Entry 5MPE (electron microscopy, 4.50 A resolution (low resolution: residue-level contacts below are approximate; hydrogen-bond / salt-bridge calls are withheld)); this record covers chains V and U of the 13 polymer chains in the assembly.

[Chain V]
Protein: Ubiquitin carboxyl-terminal hydrolase RPN11
From: Saccharomyces cerevisiae (strain ATCC 204508 / S288c)
Notes: EC 3.4.19.12
UniProtKB: P43588 (RPN11_YEAST); residues 1-306 here = UniProt positions 1-306
Amino-acid sequence (306 residues; numbered 1 to 306; the number before each row is that of its first residue):
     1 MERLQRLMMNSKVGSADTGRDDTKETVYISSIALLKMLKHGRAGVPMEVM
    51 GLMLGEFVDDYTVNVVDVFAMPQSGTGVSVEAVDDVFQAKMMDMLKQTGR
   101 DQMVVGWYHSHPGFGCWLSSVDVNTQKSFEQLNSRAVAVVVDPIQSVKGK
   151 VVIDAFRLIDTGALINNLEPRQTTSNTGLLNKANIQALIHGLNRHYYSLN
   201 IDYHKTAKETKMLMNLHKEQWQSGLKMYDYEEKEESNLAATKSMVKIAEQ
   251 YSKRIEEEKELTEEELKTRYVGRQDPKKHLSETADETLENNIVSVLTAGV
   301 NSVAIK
Not modelled in the structure: 1-17
UniProt features mapped onto this chain:
  - motif: His-109 to Asp-122 (JAMM motif)
  - binding site (Zn(2+)): His-109, His-111, Asp-122
  - modified residue: Met-1 (N-acetylmethionine)
  - natural variant: Lys-208 (K208Q: In strain: NRRL Y-53), Ala-239 (A239T: In strain: NRRL Y-53), Thr-262 (T262S: In strain: NRRL Y-53), Leu-280 to Ser-281 (sequence variant, change not given here; In strain: NRRL Y-53)
  - mutagenesis: His-109 (H109A: Stabilizes ubiquitin pathway substrates; when associated wirh Ala-111), His-111 (H111A: Stabilizes ubiquitin pathway substrates; when associated wirh Ala-109)

[Chain U]
Protein: 26S proteasome regulatory subunit RPN8
From: Saccharomyces cerevisiae (strain ATCC 204508 / S288c)
UniProtKB: Q08723 (RPN8_YEAST); numbering as in UniProt (aligned over 1-338)
Amino-acid sequence (338 residues; row label = number of the first residue in the row):
     1 MSLQHEKVTIAPLVLLSALDHYERTQTKENKRCVGVILGDANSSTIRVTN
    51 SFALPFEEDEKNSDVWFLDHNYIENMNEMCKKINAKEKLIGWYHSGPKLR
   101 ASDLKINELFKKYTQNNPLLLIVDVKQQGVGLPTDAYVAIEQVKDDGTST
   151 EKTFLHLPCTIEAEEAEEIGVEHLLRDVRDQAAGGLSIRLTNQLKSLKGL
   201 QSKLKDVVEYLDKVINKELPINHTILGKLQDVFNLLPNLGTPDDDEIDVE
   251 NHDRINISNNLQKALTVKTNDELMVIYISNLVRSIIAFDDLIENKIQNKK
   301 IQEQRVKDKQSKVSDDSESESGDKEATAPLIQRKNKKN
Not modelled in the structure: 299-338
UniProt features mapped onto this chain:
  - modified residue: Ser-2 (N-acetylserine), Ser-314 (Phosphoserine), Ser-317 (Phosphoserine), Ser-319 (Phosphoserine), Thr-327 (Phosphothreonine)

[Interface between chain V and chain U]
Residue-residue contacts (117):
  Ile-32(V) with Leu-16(U); Ser-17(U); Asp-20(U)
  Leu-34(V) with His-173(U)
  Leu-35(V) with Leu-13(U); Leu-16(U); Glu-167(U)
  Leu-38(V) with Ala-166(U)
  Lys-39(V) with Leu-13(U); Thr-49(U); Asn-50(U); Glu-164(U); Ala-166(U)
  Arg-42(V) with Glu-164(U); Glu-165(U); Ala-166(U)
  Val-66(V) with Arg-24(U)
  Asp-67(V) with Arg-24(U)
  Ala-70(V) with Ile-83(U)
  Pro-72(V) with Lys-82(U)
  Phe-87(V) with Met-79(U); Lys-82(U)
  Lys-90(V) with Glu-78(U); Met-79(U)
  Met-94(V) with Tyr-72(U); Asn-75(U); Met-76(U)
  Thr-98(V) with Arg-24(U); Thr-25(U); Ala-53(U); Leu-54(U); Pro-55(U); Tyr-72(U)
  Gly-99(V) with Arg-24(U)
  Arg-100(V) with His-21(U); Arg-24(U); Ala-53(U)
  Ser-146(V) with Ile-169(U)
  Val-147(V) with Glu-165(U)
  Lys-148(V) with Ile-169(U)
  Tyr-203(V) with His-173(U)
  Lys-205(V) with Leu-174(U)
  Lys-208(V) with Leu-19(U); Val-125(U); Lys-126(U); Gln-127(U)
  Glu-209(V) with Leu-19(U)
  Lys-211(V) with Gln-127(U); Gly-129(U); Val-130(U)
  Met-212(V) with Leu-15(U); Val-123(U); Asp-124(U); Gln-127(U); Pro-133(U)
  Leu-213(V) with Leu-16(U); Leu-174(U)
  Met-214(V) with Gln-181(U)
  Asn-215(V) with Val-130(U); Ile-161(U)
  Leu-216(V) with Leu-132(U); Ile-161(U); Gln-181(U)
  His-217(V) with Leu-132(U); Ile-161(U)
  Lys-218(V) with Leu-132(U); Thr-134(U); His-156(U)
  Gln-220(V) with Gln-181(U)
  Trp-221(V) with Gly-131(U); Ser-196(U); Lys-203(U)
  Gln-222(V) with Ser-196(U); Lys-203(U)
  Ser-223(V) with Asn-192(U)
  Gly-224(V) with Asn-192(U); Gln-193(U); Ser-196(U)
  Leu-225(V) with Gln-193(U)
  Tyr-230(V) with Glu-250(U)
  Lys-233(V) with Arg-254(U)
  Glu-234(V) with Glu-250(U)
  Asn-237(V) with Asp-253(U); Arg-254(U)
  Thr-241(V) with Ile-257(U)
  Met-244(V) with Leu-261(U)
  Tyr-251(V) with Lys-268(U); Asp-271(U)
  Lys-277(V) with Lys-268(U); Asp-271(U); Glu-272(U)
  Leu-280(V) with Lys-268(U)
  Ser-281(V) with Leu-265(U); Lys-268(U)
  Ala-284(V) with Leu-261(U); Leu-265(U)
  Asp-285(V) with Leu-265(U)
  Thr-287(V) with Leu-261(U)
  Leu-288(V) with Ser-258(U); Leu-261(U); Gln-262(U)
  Glu-289(V) with Gly-185(U); Leu-186(U); Arg-189(U)
  Asn-290(V) with Arg-189(U)
  Asn-291(V) with Ile-257(U)
  Val-293(V) with Leu-186(U); Arg-189(U)
  Ser-294(V) with Arg-254(U)
  Val-295(V) with Arg-254(U)
  Thr-297(V) with Gln-193(U)
  Ala-298(V) with Arg-254(U)
  Val-300(V) with Gln-193(U)
  Ile-305(V) with Leu-236(U); Pro-237(U)
  Lys-306(V) with Pro-237(U); Asn-238(U)
Interface residues without a listed pair, chain V (75 interface residues in all): Ser-31, Lys-36, Met-91, Gln-97, Gly-149, Val-151, Thr-210, Tyr-228, Ile-255, Ile-292, Leu-296, Ser-302, Ala-304
Interface residues without a listed pair, chain U (79 interface residues in all): Pro-12, Phe-52, Asp-135, Cys-159, Thr-160, Gly-170, Leu-175, Gly-184, Leu-190, Lys-195, Leu-197, Gly-199, Leu-200, Leu-239, Ile-247, Val-267

[In short]
75 residues of chain V and 79 residues of chain U are in contact. Curated annotation (UniProt) lists 3
Zn2+-binding residues and 2 mutagenesis sites on chain V.
Here chain V is Ubiquitin carboxyl-terminal hydrolase RPN11 and chain U is 26S proteasome regulatory subunit
RPN8, both from Saccharomyces cerevisiae (strain ATCC 204508 / S288c). Entry 5MPE (26S proteasome in presence
of ATP (s2)) was determined by electron microscopy, deposited together with 5MP9, 5MPA, 5MPB, 5MPC and 5MPD.
